Entry 3D1G (X-ray diffraction, 1.64 A resolution); this record covers chains A and B.

Chain A (and B):
Name: DNA polymerase III subunit beta
Organism: Escherichia coli
Notes: EC 2.7.7.7; chain B of this document is another copy of the same molecule, construct and numbering; everything in this record applies to it too
UniProt: P0A988 (DPO3B_ECOLI); residue numbers follow UniProt; this construct covers 1-366
Chain sequence (366 residues; row label = number of the first residue in the row):
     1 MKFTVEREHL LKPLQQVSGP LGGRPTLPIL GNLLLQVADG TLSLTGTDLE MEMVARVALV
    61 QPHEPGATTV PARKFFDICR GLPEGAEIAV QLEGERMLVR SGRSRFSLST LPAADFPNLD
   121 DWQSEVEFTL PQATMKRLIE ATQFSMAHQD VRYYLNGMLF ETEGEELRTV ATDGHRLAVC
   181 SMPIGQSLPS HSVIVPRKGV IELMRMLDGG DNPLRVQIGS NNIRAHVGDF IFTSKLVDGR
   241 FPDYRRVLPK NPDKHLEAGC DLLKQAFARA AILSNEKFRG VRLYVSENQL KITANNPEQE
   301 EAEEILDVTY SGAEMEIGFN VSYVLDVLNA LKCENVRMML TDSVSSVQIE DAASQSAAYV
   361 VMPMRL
Ligand contacts: 322 ([(5R)-5-(2,3-dibromo-5-ethoxy-4-hydroxybenzyl)-4-oxo-2-thioxo-1,3-thiazolidin-3-yl]acetic acid): Arg152, Thr172, Gly174, His175, Arg176, Leu177, Pro242, Asp243, Arg246, Val247, Ser346, Val360, Val361, Met362
Curated features (UniProtKB/Swiss-Prot):
  - binding site (DNA): Arg24, Arg73, Gln149, Tyr153, Tyr154
What the authors report for this chain:
  - binding site for 322: Arg152, Leu155, Thr172, Leu177, Pro242, Arg246, Val247, Ser346, Val360, Met362
  - conformationally variable residues (side-chain flip): Arg152

Chain A / chain B interface:
Pairs across the interface - 61 pairs, chain A then chain B:
  Pro71(A) - Glu300(B)
  Lys74(A) - Ile272(B)
  Lys74(A) - Asn296(B)
  Lys74(A) - Glu298(B)  salt bridge
  Lys74(A) - Glu300(B)  salt bridge
  Asp77(A) - Ile272(B)
  Ile78(A) - Ile272(B)
  Gly81(A) - Arg269(B)  hydrogen bond (backbone-side chain)
  Leu82(A) - Arg269(B)
  Pro83(A) - Arg269(B)
  Arg96(A) - Glu298(B)  hydrogen bond (side chain-backbone)
  Arg96(A) - Gln299(B)
  Arg103(A) - Glu303(B)
  Arg103(A) - Glu304(B)
  Arg103(A) - Ile305(B)  hydrogen bond (backbone-backbone)
  Ser104(A) - Arg269(B)
  Ser104(A) - Glu303(B)
  Ser104(A) - Glu304(B)  hydrogen bond
  Arg105(A) - Glu301(B)
  Arg105(A) - Ala302(B)
  Arg105(A) - Glu303(B)  salt bridge
  Phe106(A) - Arg269(B)
  Phe106(A) - Glu301(B)
  Phe106(A) - Ala302(B)  hydrophobic
  Phe106(A) - Glu304(B)
  Ser107(A) - Glu300(B)
  Ser107(A) - Glu301(B)  hydrogen bond (backbone-backbone)
  Leu108(A) - Leu273(B)  hydrophobic
  Leu108(A) - Glu300(B)
  Ser109(A) - Glu300(B)  hydrogen bond
  Arg269(A) - Gly81(B)  hydrogen bond (side chain-backbone)
  Arg269(A) - Leu82(B)
  Arg269(A) - Ser104(B)
  Arg269(A) - Phe106(B)
  Ile272(A) - Lys74(B)
  Ile272(A) - Asp77(B)
  Ile272(A) - Ile78(B)
  Leu273(A) - Lys74(B)
  Glu276(A) - Arg24(B)  salt bridge
  Gln289(A) - Arg103(B)
  Glu298(A) - Lys74(B)  salt bridge
  Gln299(A) - Arg96(B)  hydrogen bond (backbone-side chain)
  Glu300(A) - Pro71(B)
  Glu300(A) - Lys74(B)  salt bridge
  Glu300(A) - Ser107(B)
  Glu300(A) - Leu108(B)
  Glu300(A) - Ser109(B)  hydrogen bond
  Glu301(A) - Arg96(B)  salt bridge
  Glu301(A) - Arg105(B)
  Glu301(A) - Phe106(B)
  Glu301(A) - Ser107(B)  hydrogen bond (backbone-backbone)
  Ala302(A) - Arg105(B)
  Ala302(A) - Phe106(B)  hydrophobic
  Glu303(A) - Arg103(B)
  Glu303(A) - Ser104(B)
  Glu303(A) - Arg105(B)  hydrogen bond (backbone-backbone)
  Glu304(A) - Arg103(B)
  Glu304(A) - Ser104(B)  hydrogen bond
  Glu304(A) - Phe106(B)
  Ile305(A) - Arg103(B)  hydrogen bond (backbone-backbone)
  Asp307(A) - Arg103(B)  salt bridge
Other interface residues (no listed pair), chain A (32 interface residues in all): Gln265, Asn296, Leu306
Other interface residues (no listed pair), chain B (29 interface residues in all): Pro83, Asp307

Summary:
Chain A and chain B form an interface of 32 and 29 residues respectively; the contacts include 13 hydrogen
bonds and 8 salt bridges. Among the polar pairs are Lys74(A)-Glu298(B), Lys74(A)-Glu300(B) and
Arg105(A)-Glu303(B). From the paper: a binding site for 322 at Arg152(A), Leu155(A) and Thr172(A) among
others; conformational variability at Arg152(A).
Both chains are DNA polymerase III subunit beta (Escherichia coli). Entry 3D1G (Structure of a small molecule
inhibitor bound to a DNA sliding clamp) was determined by X-ray diffraction together with 3D1E and 3D1F from
the same study.
